7XVN - chains A and P of the 4 polymer chains in the assembly; structure by X-ray diffraction, 2.30 A resolution.

Chain A:
Protein: Nuclear receptor ROR-gamma
Organism: Mus musculus
UniProtKB: P51450 (RORG_MOUSE); numbering as in UniProt (aligned over 24-117)
Sequence (123 residues; numbered -5 to 117; the number before each row is that of its first residue; numbers below 1 keep their minus sign (Met-5 is residue -5)):
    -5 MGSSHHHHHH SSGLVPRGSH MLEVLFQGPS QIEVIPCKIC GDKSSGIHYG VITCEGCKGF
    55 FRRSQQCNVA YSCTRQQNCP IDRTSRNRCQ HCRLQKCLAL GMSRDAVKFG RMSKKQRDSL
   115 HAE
Not modelled in the structure: -5 to 27, 62, 112-117
Differences from the reference sequence: initiating methionine (-5); expression tag (-4 to 23)
Ion coordination: Zn2+ site 1: Cys31, Cys34, Cys48, Cys51; Zn2+ site 2: Cys67, Cys73, Cys83, Cys86

Chain P:
Molecule: 18-nt DNA strand
Sequence (18 nucleotides; each row starts with the number of its first residue):
   611 CTAGGTCAGT AGGTCATG

Interface between chain A and chain P:
Residue-residue contacts (15; chain A residue first):
  Gly40(A) - DT620(P)  phosphate contact
  Ile41(A) - DT620(P)  hydrogen bond to the phosphate
  Ile41(A) - DA621(P)  phosphate contact
  His42(A) - DA621(P)  salt bridge to the phosphate
  Tyr43(A) - DA621(P)  hydrogen bond to the phosphate
  Tyr43(A) - DG622(P)  hydrogen bond to the phosphate
  Lys52(A) - DG622(P)  hydrogen bond to the base
  Arg56(A) - DG622(P)  sugar contact
  Arg56(A) - DG623(P)  salt bridge to the phosphate
  Val101(A) - DA621(P)  sugar contact
  Lys102(A) - DT620(P)  sugar contact
  Phe103(A) - DT620(P)  sugar contact
  Phe103(A) - DA621(P)  sugar contact
  Gly104(A) - DG619(P)  sugar contact
  Arg105(A) - DA618(P)  base contact
Also at the interface, not in a pair above, chain A (13 interface residues in all): Ser39, Glu49
Also at the interface, not in a pair above, chain P (7 interface residues in all): DT624

Overview:
The interface between chain A and chain P involves 13 residues on one side and 7 on the other, with 4 hydrogen
bonds and 2 salt bridges. Polar contacts include Lys52(A)-DG622(P), Ile41(A)-DT620(P) and Tyr43(A)-DA621(P).
Cys31(A), Cys34(A), Cys48(A) and Cys51(A) coordinate Zn2+ site 1.
Chain A is Nuclear receptor ROR-gamma (Mus musculus) and chain P is an 18-nt DNA strand; the structure,
Structural basis for DNA recognition feature of retinoid-related orphan receptors, was determined by X-ray
diffraction (same publication as 8J54).
